PDB entry 9OIM | X-ray diffraction, 2.61 A resolution | chains A and B of the 3 polymer chains in the assembly

[Chain A]
Molecule: Elongin-B
Source organism: Homo sapiens
UniProtKB: Q15370 (ELOB_HUMAN); numbering as in UniProt (aligned over 1-104)
Sequence (104 residues; row label = number of the first residue in the row):
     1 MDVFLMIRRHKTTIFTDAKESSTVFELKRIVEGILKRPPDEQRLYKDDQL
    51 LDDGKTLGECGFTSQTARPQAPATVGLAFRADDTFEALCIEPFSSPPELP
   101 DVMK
Unresolved in the structure: 104
Modified / non-standard residues: Cys89 (S-(dimethylarsenic)cysteine; CAS)
UniProt features mapped onto this chain:
  - modified residue: Met1 (N-acetylmethionine), Thr84 (Phosphothreonine)

[Chain B]
Molecule: Elongin-C
Source organism: Homo sapiens
UniProtKB: Q15369 (ELOC_HUMAN); numbering as in UniProt (aligned over 17-112)
Sequence (98 residues; each row starts with the number of its first residue):
    15 MGMYVKLISSDGHEFIVKREHALTSGTIKAMLSGPGQFAENETNEVNFRE
    65 IPSHVLSKVCMYFTYKVRYTNSSTEIPEFPIAPEIALELLMAANFLDC
Unresolved in the structure: 15-16, 48-57
Differences from the reference sequence: initiating methionine (15); expression tag (16)
Residues lining bound ligands: A1CBI (1-[5-[oxidanyl(oxidanylidene)-$L4-azanyl]-2,3-dihydroindol-1-yl]ethanone): Glu64, Ile65, Pro66, Val69, Glu102, Met105, Ala106, Phe109
Reported in the primary citation:
  - binding site for A1CBI: Glu64, Glu102

[Interface between chain A and chain B]
Contacting residue pairs (50):
  Phe4(A) - Thr78(B)
  Phe4(A) - Arg82(B)
  Met6(A) - Met75(B)  hydrophobic
  Arg8(A) - His27(B)
  Lys11(A) - Asp25(B)  hydrogen bond (side chain-backbone)
  Lys11(A) - Gly26(B)
  Lys11(A) - His27(B)
  Lys11(A) - Glu28(B)  hydrogen bond (backbone-backbone)
  Thr12(A) - Glu28(B)
  Thr13(A) - Glu28(B)  hydrogen bond (backbone-backbone)
  Thr13(A) - Phe29(B)
  Thr13(A) - Ile30(B)  hydrogen bond (backbone-backbone)
  Ile14(A) - Ile30(B)
  Phe15(A) - Tyr18(B)
  Phe15(A) - Phe29(B)  hydrophobic
  Phe15(A) - Ile30(B)  hydrogen bond (backbone-backbone)
  Phe15(A) - Ser71(B)
  Phe15(A) - Cys74(B)  hydrophobic
  Phe15(A) - Met75(B)  hydrophobic
  Thr16(A) - Tyr18(B)  hydrogen bond
  Thr16(A) - Lys32(B)  hydrogen bond
  Asp17(A) - Lys32(B)  salt bridge
  Ile34(A) - Tyr18(B)  hydrophobic
  Ile34(A) - Ile30(B)  hydrophobic
  Leu35(A) - Ile30(B)  hydrophobic
  Pro69(A) - Met75(B)
  Pro69(A) - Thr78(B)
  Pro69(A) - Arg82(B)
  Pro69(A) - Tyr83(B)  hydrophobic
  Gln70(A) - Met75(B)
  Gln70(A) - Pro91(B)
  Gln70(A) - Phe93(B)
  Gln70(A) - Pro94(B)
  Pro72(A) - Met75(B)
  Glu91(A) - His27(B)
  Pro92(A) - His27(B)  hydrogen bond (backbone-side chain)
  Phe93(A) - His27(B)
  Phe93(A) - Phe29(B)  hydrophobic
  Phe93(A) - Ser67(B)
  Phe93(A) - Ser71(B)
  Ser94(A) - Asp25(B)
  Ser94(A) - Pro66(B)
  Ser94(A) - Ser67(B)  hydrogen bond (backbone-side chain)
  Ser94(A) - His68(B)  hydrogen bond
  Ser95(A) - His68(B)
  Pro96(A) - His68(B)
  Pro96(A) - Glu98(B)
  Pro97(A) - Glu102(B)
  Leu99(A) - Pro97(B)
  Met103(A) - Leu101(B)  hydrophobic
Other interface residues (no listed pair), chain A (26 interface residues in all): His10, Pro100
Other interface residues (no listed pair), chain B (29 interface residues in all): Val31, Lys72, Tyr79, Glu92, Ile99

[Summary]
26 residues of chain A and 29 residues of chain B are in contact; the contacts include 10 hydrogen bonds and 1
salt bridge. Among the polar pairs are Asp17(A)-Lys32(B), Lys11(A)-Asp25(B) and Thr16(A)-Tyr18(B). Ligands of
chain B: compound A1CBI. From the paper: a binding site for A1CBI at Glu64(B) and Glu102(B).
Chain A is Elongin-B and chain B is Elongin-C, both from Homo sapiens; the structure, The von Hippel
Lindau-ElonginB-ElonginC (VCB) complex with fragment 9, was determined by X-ray diffraction (same publication
as 9OIN, 9OIO and 9OIQ).
